8YH6 - chains S and A of the 5 polymer chains in the assembly; structure by electron microscopy, 3.62 A resolution.

[Chain S]
Molecule: scfv16
Organism: Mus musculus
Notes: antibody fragment or engineered binder
Chain sequence (260 residues; each row starts with the number of its first residue; note: 2 numbers in that range are skipped by the numbering (no residue carries them; nothing is unmodelled there); a row labelled like 121A-121N holds insertion residues (121A, then the next letters in order)):
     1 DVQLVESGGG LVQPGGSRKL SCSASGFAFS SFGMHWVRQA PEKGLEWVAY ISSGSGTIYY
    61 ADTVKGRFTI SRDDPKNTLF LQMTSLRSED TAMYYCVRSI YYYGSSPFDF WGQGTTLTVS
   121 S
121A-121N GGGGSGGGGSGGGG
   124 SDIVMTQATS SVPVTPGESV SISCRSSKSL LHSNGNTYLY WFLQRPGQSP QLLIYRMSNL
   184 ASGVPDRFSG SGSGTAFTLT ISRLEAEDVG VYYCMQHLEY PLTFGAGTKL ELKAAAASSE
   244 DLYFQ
Disordered / not traced: 1, 121A-121N, 236-248
Disulfides: Cys22-Cys96, Cys147-Cys217

[Chain A]
Molecule: Guanine nucleotide-binding protein G(I)/G(S)/G(O) subunit gamma-2, Guanine nucleotide-binding protein G(i) subunit alpha-1 chimera
Organism: Homo sapiens
UniProt: chimeric construct of P59768, P63097: residues -78 to -8 from P59768 (GBG2_HUMAN) positions 1-71 (UniProt number = residue number + 79); residues 3-354 from P63097 positions 3-354 (same numbers)
Chain sequence (433 residues; numbered -78 to 354; the number before each row is that of its first residue; numbers below 1 keep their minus sign (Met-78 is residue -78)):
   -78 MASNNTASIA QARKLVEQLK MEANIDRIKV SKAAADLMAY CEAHAKEDPL LTPVPASENP
   -18 FREKKFFCAI LGSAGSAGSA MCTLSAEDKA AVERSKMIDR NLREDGEKAA REVKLLLLGA
    42 GESGKSTIVK QMKIIHEAGY SEEECKQYKA VVYSNTIQSI IAIIRAMGRL KIDFGDSARA
   102 DDARQLFVLA GAAEEGFMTA ELAGVIKRLW KDSGVQACFN RSREYQLNDS AAYYLNDLDR
   162 IAQPNYIPTQ QDVLRTRVKT TGIVETHFTF KDLHFKMFDV GGQRSERKKW IHCFEGVTAI
   222 IFCVALSDYD LVLAEDEEMN RMHESMKLFD SICNNKWFTD TSIILFLNKK DLFEEKIKKS
   282 PLTICYPEYA GSNTYEEAAA YIQCQFEDLN KRKDTKEIYT HFTCATDTKN VQFVFDAVTD
   342 VIIKNNLKDC GLF
Disordered / not traced: -78 to 3, 55-182, 230-240
Sequence notes: linker (-7 to 2)
UniProt features mapped onto this chain:
  - modified residue: Ala-77 (N-acetylalanine), Cys-11 (Cysteine methyl ester)
  - lipidation: Cys-11 (S-geranylgeranyl cysteine), Cys3 (S-palmitoyl cysteine)
  - region: Lys35 to Thr48 (G1 motif), Asp173 to Thr181 (G2 motif), Phe196 to Arg205 (G3 motif), Ile265 to Asp272 (G4 motif), Thr324 to Thr329 (G5 motif)
  - binding site (GTP): Glu43 to Thr48, Asp150, Ser151, Leu175 to Arg178, Asp200 to Gln204, Asn269 to Asp272, Ala326
  - binding site (Mg(2+)): Ser47, Thr181

[Interface between chain S and chain A]
Contacting residue pairs - 14 pairs, chain S then chain A:
  Ser31(S) with Arg15(A)
  Ser52(S) with Glu14(A), hydrogen bond
  Thr57(S) with Glu14(A)
  Tyr101(S) with Glu8(A); Ala11(A), hydrophobic
  Pro107(S) with Glu8(A)
  His155(S) with Ser6(A)
  Asn157(S) with Ser6(A), hydrogen bond; Asp9(A)
  Tyr161(S) with Ser6(A); Glu8(A)
  Tyr163(S) with Glu8(A), hydrogen bond
  Arg179(S) with Glu8(A), salt bridge
  His220(S) with Glu8(A), salt bridge
Also at the interface, not in a pair above, chain S (18 interface residues in all): Tyr50, Ser53, Gly56, Ile100, Tyr102, Leu221, Tyr223
Also at the interface, not in a pair above, chain A (8 interface residues in all): Ala7, Ala12

[Summary]
18 residues of chain S and 8 residues of chain A are in contact; the contacts include 3 hydrogen bonds and 2
salt bridges. Among the polar pairs are Arg179(S)-Glu8(A), His220(S)-Glu8(A) and Ser52(S)-Glu14(A).
Chain S is scfv16 (Mus musculus) and chain A is Guanine nucleotide-binding protein G(I)/G(S)/G(O) subunit
gamma-2, Guanine nucleotide-binding protein G(i) subunit alpha-1 chimera (Homo sapiens); the structure, A3R-Gi
complex bound to namodenoson, was determined by electron microscopy (same publication as 8YH0, 8YH2, 8YH3 and
8YH5).
